4UCG - chains A and C of the 4 polymer chains in the assembly; structure by X-ray diffraction, 2.00 A resolution.

[Chain A (and C)]
Name: Phospho-2-dehydro-3-deoxyheptonate aldolase
From: Neisseria meningitidis
Notes: EC 2.5.1.54; chain C of this document is another copy of the same molecule, construct and numbering; everything in this record applies to it too
UniProt: Q9K169 (Q9K169_NEIMB); residues 1-351 here = UniProt positions 1-351
Amino-acid sequence (351 residues; row label = number of the first residue in the row):
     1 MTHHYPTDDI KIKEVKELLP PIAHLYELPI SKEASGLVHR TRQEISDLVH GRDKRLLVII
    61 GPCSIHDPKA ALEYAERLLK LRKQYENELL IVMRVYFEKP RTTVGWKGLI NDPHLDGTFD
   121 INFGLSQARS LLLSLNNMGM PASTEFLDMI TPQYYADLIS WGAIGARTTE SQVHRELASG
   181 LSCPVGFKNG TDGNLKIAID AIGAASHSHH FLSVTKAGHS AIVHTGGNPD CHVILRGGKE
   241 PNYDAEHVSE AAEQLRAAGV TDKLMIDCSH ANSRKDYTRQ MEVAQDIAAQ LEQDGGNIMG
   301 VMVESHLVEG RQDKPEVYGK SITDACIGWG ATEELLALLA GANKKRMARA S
Not modelled in the structure: 1-14, 351 (chain C: 1-14, 350-351)
Construct notes: engineered mutation Ser-126 (Arg in Q9K169)
Bound ions: Mn2+: Cys-63, His-270, Glu-304, Asp-324 (together with phosphoenolpyruvate)
Residues lining bound ligands: phosphoenolpyruvate (PEP): Cys-63, Arg-94, Tyr-96, Lys-99, Pro-100, Glu-145, Gly-165, Ala-166, Arg-167, Lys-188, Arg-236, Asp-267, His-270, Met-302, Glu-304
What the authors report for this chain:
  - conformationally variable residues (side-chain flip): Tyr-26, His-219
  - self-association interface (contacts with another copy of this molecule); pairs are residue here / residue on that copy: Tyr-26/Glu-17 (backbone contact)

[How chain A and chain C interact]
Contacting residue pairs (19; chain A residue first):
  Lys-16(A) with Tyr-26(C)
  Glu-17(A) with Ile-22(C); Tyr-26(C), hydrogen bond (backbone-side chain); Ala-217(C)
  Leu-19(A) with Ile-22(C); Ala-23(C); Tyr-26(C), hydrophobic
  Ile-22(A) with Leu-18(C); Leu-19(C)
  Ala-23(A) with Leu-19(C)
  Tyr-26(A) with Lys-16(C); Glu-17(C), hydrogen bond (side chain-backbone); Leu-19(C), hydrophobic; Asn-122(C)
  Glu-27(A) with Glu-27(C)
  Asn-122(A) with Tyr-26(C)
  Phe-123(A) with Tyr-26(C)
  Ala-217(A) with Glu-17(C)
  His-219(A) with His-219(C)
Other interface residues (no listed pair), chain A (14 interface residues in all): Leu-18, Pro-20, Asp-120
Other interface residues (no listed pair), chain C (13 interface residues in all): Pro-20, Lys-216

[Summary]
14 residues of chain A face 13 of chain C across their interface, with 2 hydrogen bonds. Its one
hydrogen-bonded contact is Glu-17(A)/Tyr-26(C). Chain A binds phosphoenolpyruvate. Cys-63(A), His-270(A),
Glu-304(A) and Asp-324(A) form the Mn2+ site. The paper reports conformational variability at Tyr-26(A) and
His-219(A); a self-association interface involving Tyr-26(A).
Both chains are Phospho-2-dehydro-3-deoxyheptonate aldolase (Neisseria meningitidis). Entry 4UCG (NmeDAH7PS
R126S variant) was determined by X-ray diffraction together with 5DCE from the same study.
